7TW1 - chains A and E of the 4 polymer chains in the assembly; structure by electron microscopy, 4.60 A resolution (low resolution: residue-level contacts below are approximate; hydrogen-bond / salt-bridge calls are withheld).

# Chain A
Molecule: Band 3 anion transport protein
Organism: Homo sapiens
UniProt: P02730 (B3AT_HUMAN); residues 1-911 here = UniProt positions 1-911
Chain sequence (911 residues; row label = number of the first residue in the row):
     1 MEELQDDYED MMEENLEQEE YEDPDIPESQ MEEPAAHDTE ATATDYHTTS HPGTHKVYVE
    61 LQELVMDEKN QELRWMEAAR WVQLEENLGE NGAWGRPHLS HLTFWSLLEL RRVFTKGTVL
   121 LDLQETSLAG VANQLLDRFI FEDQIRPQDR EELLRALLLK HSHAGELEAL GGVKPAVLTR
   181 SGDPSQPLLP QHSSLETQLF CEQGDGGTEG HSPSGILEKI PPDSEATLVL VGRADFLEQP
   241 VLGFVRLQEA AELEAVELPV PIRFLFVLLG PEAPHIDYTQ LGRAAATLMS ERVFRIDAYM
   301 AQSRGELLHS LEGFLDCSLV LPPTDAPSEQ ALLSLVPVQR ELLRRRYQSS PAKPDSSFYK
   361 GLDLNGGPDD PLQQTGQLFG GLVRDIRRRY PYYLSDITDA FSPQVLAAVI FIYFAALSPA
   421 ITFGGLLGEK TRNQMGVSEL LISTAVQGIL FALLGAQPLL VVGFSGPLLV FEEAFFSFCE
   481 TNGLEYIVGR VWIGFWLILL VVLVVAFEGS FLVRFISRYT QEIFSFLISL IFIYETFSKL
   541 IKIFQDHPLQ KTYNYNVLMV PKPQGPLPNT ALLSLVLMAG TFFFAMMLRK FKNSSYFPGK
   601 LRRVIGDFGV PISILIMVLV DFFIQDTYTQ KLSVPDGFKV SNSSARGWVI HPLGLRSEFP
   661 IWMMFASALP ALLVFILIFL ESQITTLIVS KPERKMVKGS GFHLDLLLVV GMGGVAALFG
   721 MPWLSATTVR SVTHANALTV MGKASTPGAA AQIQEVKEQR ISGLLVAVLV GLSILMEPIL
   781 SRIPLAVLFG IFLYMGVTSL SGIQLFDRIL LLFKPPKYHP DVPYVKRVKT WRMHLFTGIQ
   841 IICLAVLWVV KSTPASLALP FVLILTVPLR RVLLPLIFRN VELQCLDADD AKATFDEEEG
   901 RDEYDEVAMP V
Disordered / not traced: 1-29, 203-210, 349-368, 744-750, 895-911
UniProt features mapped onto this chain:
  - region: Glu13 to Met31 (Microbial infection: Interaction with P.falciparum (isolate K1) FBPA), Ala176 to Ser185 (Interaction with ANK1)
  - site: Lys590 (Important for anion transport), Glu681 (Important for anion-proton cotransport)
  - modified residue: Met1 (N-acetylmethionine), Tyr8 (Phosphotyrosine), Tyr21 (Phosphotyrosine), Tyr46 (Phosphotyrosine), Ser185 (Phosphoserine), Ser350 (Phosphoserine), Tyr359 (Phosphotyrosine), Tyr904 (Phosphotyrosine)
  - lipidation: Cys843 (S-palmitoyl cysteine)
  - glycosylation: Asn642 (N-linked (GlcNAc...) (complex) asparagine)
  - natural variant: Glu40 (E40K: Found in patients with hemolytic anemia; uncertain significance), Lys56 (K56E: In Di(a)/Memphis-II antigen), Glu90 (E90K: In SPH4), Gly130 (G130R: In SPH4), Pro147 (P147S: In SPH4), Ala285 (A285D: In SPH4), Pro327 (P327R: In SPH4), Ala400 to Ala408 (deletion: In SAO and DRTA4), Glu429 (E429D: In NFLD+ antigen), Arg432 (R432W: In ELO antigen), Thr444 (T444N: In DRTA4), Gly455 (G455E: In SPH4; G455R: In SPH4), 40 further natural variant entries in UniProt
  - mutagenesis: Glu85 (E85A/R: Impairs expression at the cell membrane), Arg283 (R283A/E/S: Impairs expression at the cell membrane), Asn642 (N642D: Loss of N-glycosylation site), Glu681 (E681Q: Impairs expression at the cell membrane)
What the authors report for this chain:
  - disease-associated variants - E40K, G130R: decreased binding to Protein 4.2 (chain E) (citing earlier work)

# Chain E
Molecule: Protein 4.2
Organism: Homo sapiens
UniProt: P16452 (EPB42_HUMAN); residues 1-691 here = UniProt positions 1-691
Chain sequence (691 residues; each row starts with the number of its first residue):
     1 MGQALGIKSC DFQAARNNEE HHTKALSSRR LFVRRGQPFT IILYFRAPVR AFLPALKKVA
    61 LTAQTGEQPS KINRTQATFP ISSLGDRKWW SAVVEERDAQ SWTISVTTPA DAVIGHYSLL
   121 LQVSGRKQLL LGQFTLLFNP WNREDAVFLK NEAQRMEYLL NQNGLIYLGT ADCIQAESWD
   181 FGQFEGDVID LSLRLLSKDK QVEKWSQPVH VARVLGALLH FLKEQRVLPT PQTQATQEGA
   241 LLNKRRGSVP ILRQWLTGRG RPVYDGQAWV LAAVACTVLR CLGIPARVVT TFASAQGTGG
   301 RLLIDEYYNE EGLQNGEGQR GRIWIFQTST ECWMTRPALP QGYDGWQILH PSAPNGGGVL
   361 GSCDLVPVRA VKEGTLGLTP AVSDLFAAIN ASCVVWKCCE DGTLELTDSN TKYVGNNIST
   421 KGVGSDRCED ITQNYKYPEG SLQEKEVLER VEKEKMEREK DNGIRPPSLE TASPLYLLLK
   481 APSSLPLRGD AQISVTLVNH SEQEKAVQLA IGVQAVHYNG VLAAKLWRKK LHLTLSANLE
   541 KIITIGLFFS NFERNPPENT FLRLTAMATH SESNLSCFAQ EDIAICRPHL AIKMPEKAEQ
   601 YQPLTASVSL QNSLDAPMED CVISILGRGL IHRERSYRFR SVWPENTMCA KFQFTPTHVG
   661 LQRLTVEVDC NMFQNLTNYK SVTVVAPELS A
Disordered / not traced: 1-3, 354-360, 459-472, 690-691
UniProt features mapped onto this chain:
  - region: Leu31 to Phe39 (Band 3 binding)
  - modified residue: Ser248 (Phosphoserine)
  - lipidation: Gly2 (N-myristoyl glycine)
  - natural variant: Ala112 (A112T: In SPH5), Asp145 (D145Y: In SPH5), Arg280 (R280Q: In SPH5), Arg287 (R287C: In SPH5)

# How chain A and chain E interact
Residue-residue contacts - 58 pairs, chain A then chain E:
  Met31(A) - Lys651(E)
  Glu32(A) - Phe639(E)
  Glu32(A) - Cys649(E)
  Glu32(A) - Ala650(E)
  Glu32(A) - Lys651(E)
  Glu33(A) - Lys651(E)
  Pro34(A) - Tyr637(E)
  Pro34(A) - Arg638(E)
  Pro34(A) - Phe639(E)
  Ala35(A) - Tyr637(E)
  Ala35(A) - Arg638(E)
  Ala36(A) - Tyr637(E)
  His37(A) - Ser636(E)
  His37(A) - Arg638(E)
  Ala41(A) - Leu241(E)
  Thr42(A) - Lys244(E)
  Thr42(A) - Arg261(E)
  Thr42(A) - Glu634(E)
  Thr44(A) - Arg259(E)
  Thr44(A) - Gly260(E)
  Asp45(A) - Arg246(E)
  Asp45(A) - Pro250(E)
  Asp45(A) - Arg253(E)
  Asp45(A) - Arg261(E)
  Tyr46(A) - Arg246(E)
  Tyr46(A) - Arg633(E)
  Tyr46(A) - Glu634(E)
  His47(A) - Arg253(E)
  Thr48(A) - Asp187(E)
  Thr48(A) - Arg253(E)
  Thr49(A) - Asp187(E)
  Thr49(A) - Leu191(E)
  Thr49(A) - Arg253(E)
  Ser50(A) - Asp187(E)
  Leu121(A) - His632(E)
  Leu121(A) - Arg633(E)
  Asp122(A) - Arg633(E)
  Leu123(A) - His632(E)
  Gln124(A) - His658(E)
  Glu125(A) - Thr657(E)
  Glu125(A) - His658(E)
  Ser127(A) - Tyr601(E)
  Ala129(A) - Tyr601(E)
  Gly130(A) - Tyr601(E)
  Gly130(A) - Thr657(E)
  Asn133(A) - Thr655(E)
  Gln134(A) - Leu630(E)
  Gln134(A) - His632(E)
  Gln134(A) - Thr657(E)
  Asp137(A) - Thr655(E)
  Arg138(A) - Arg635(E)
  Phe141(A) - Arg635(E)
  Phe141(A) - Ser636(E)
  Phe141(A) - Tyr637(E)
  Arg150(A) - Thr655(E)
  Glu249(A) - Arg29(E)
  Ala250(A) - Arg29(E)
  Pro261(A) - Arg29(E)
Also at the interface, not in a pair above, chain A (37 interface residues in all): Thr39, Leu120, Gln248, Gln302
Also at the interface, not in a pair above, chain E (34 interface residues in all): Glu185, Gly186, Val622, Arg628, Ile631, Phe652, Phe654

# Summary
Chain A and chain E form an interface of 37 and 34 residues respectively. UniProt lists 4 mutagenesis sites on
chain A. From the paper: E40K and G130R of chain A reduce binding to Protein 4.2 (chain E).
Chain A is Band 3 anion transport protein and chain E is Protein 4.2, both from Homo sapiens; the structure,
Cryo-EM structure of human band 3-protein 4.2 complex (B2P2vertical), was determined by electron microscopy
(same publication as 7TVZ, 7TW0, 7TW3, 7TW5 and 7TW6).
